8B0A - chains D and I of the 11 polymer chains in the assembly; structure by electron microscopy, 3.00 A resolution.

== Chain D ==
Name: Histone H2B 1.1
Source organism: Xenopus laevis
UniProt: P02281 (H2B11_XENLA); residues 1-122 here correspond to UniProt positions 5-126 (UniProt number = residue number + 4)
Sequence (123 residues; each row starts with the number of its first residue; numbering starts at 0):
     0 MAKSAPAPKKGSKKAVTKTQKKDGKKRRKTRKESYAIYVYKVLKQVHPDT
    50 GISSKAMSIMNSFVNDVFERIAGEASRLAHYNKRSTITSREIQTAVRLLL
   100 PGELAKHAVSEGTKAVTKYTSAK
Unresolved in the structure: 0-27
Differences from the reference sequence: initiating methionine (0); conflict Thr29 (Ser33 in P02281)
UniProt features mapped onto this chain:
  - modified residue: Lys2 (N6-acetyllysine), Lys9 (N6-acetyllysine), Ser11 (Phosphoserine), Lys12 (N6-acetyllysine), Lys17 (N6-acetyllysine)
  - glycosylation: Ser109 (O-linked (GlcNAc) serine)
  - cross-link: Lys117 (Glycyl lysine isopeptide (Lys-Gly) (interchain with G-Cter in ubiquitin))

== Chain I ==
Molecule: DNA (149-MER) Widom 601 sequence
Sequence (160 nucleotides; each row starts with the number of its first residue; numbers below 1 keep their minus sign (DT-83 is residue -83)):
   -83 TCTAGGTGACCATCAGAATCCCGGTGCCGAGGCCGCTCAATTGGTCGTAG
   -33 ACAGCTCTAGCACCGCTTAAACGCACGTACGCGCTGTCCCCCGCGTTTTA
    17 ACCGCCAAGGGGATTACTCCCTAGTCTCCAGGCACGTGTCAGATATATAC
    67 ATCGATAGGC
Unresolved in the structure: -83 to -73

== Chain D / chain I interface ==
Pairs across the interface (12):
  Thr29(D) with DT30(I), hydrogen bond to the phosphate
  Tyr39(D) with DG-53(I), hydrogen bond to the phosphate
  Gly50(D) with DG-53(I), phosphate contact
  Ile51(D) with DA-54(I), sugar contact; DG-53(I), phosphate contact
  Ser52(D) with DA-54(I), phosphate contact
  Ser53(D) with DA-54(I), hydrogen bond to the phosphate
  Arg83(D) with DG-34(I), phosphate contact
  Ser84(D) with DA-35(I), phosphate contact; DG-34(I), hydrogen bond to the phosphate
  Thr85(D) with DA-35(I), phosphate contact; DG-34(I), hydrogen bond to the phosphate
Also at the interface, not in a pair above, chain D (10 interface residues in all): Arg30
Also at the interface, not in a pair above, chain I (6 interface residues in all): DA-45

== Summary ==
Chain D and chain I form an interface of 10 and 6 residues respectively; the contacts include 5 hydrogen
bonds. Polar contacts include Thr29(D)-DT30(I), Tyr39(D)-DG-53(I) and Ser53(D)-DA-54(I).
Chain D is Histone H2B 1.1 (Xenopus laevis) and chain I is DNA (149-MER) Widom 601 sequence; the structure,
Cryo-EM structure of ALC1 bound to an asymmetric, site-specifically PARylated nucleosome, was determined by
electron microscopy.
